4UEJ - chains A and B; structure by X-ray diffraction, 1.74 A resolution.

[Chain A (and B)]
Molecule: Galactitol-1-phosphate 5-dehydrogenase
Organism: Escherichia coli
Notes: EC 1.1.1.251; chain B of this document is another copy of the same molecule, construct and numbering; everything in this record applies to it too
UniProtKB: P0A9S3 (GATD_ECOLI); numbering as in UniProt (aligned over 1-346)
Amino-acid sequence (346 residues; each row starts with the number of its first residue):
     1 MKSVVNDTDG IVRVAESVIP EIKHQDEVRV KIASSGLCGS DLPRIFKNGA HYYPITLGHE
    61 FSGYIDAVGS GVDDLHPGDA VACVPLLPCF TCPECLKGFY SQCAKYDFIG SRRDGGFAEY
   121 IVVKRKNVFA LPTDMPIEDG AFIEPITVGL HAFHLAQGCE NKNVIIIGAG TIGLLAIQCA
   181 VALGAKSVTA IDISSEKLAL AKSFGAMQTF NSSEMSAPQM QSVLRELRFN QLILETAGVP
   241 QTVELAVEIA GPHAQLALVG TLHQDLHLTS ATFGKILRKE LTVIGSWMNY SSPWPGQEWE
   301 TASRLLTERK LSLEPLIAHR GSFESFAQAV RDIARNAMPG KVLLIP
Metal / ion sites: Zn2+ site 1: Cys-38, His-59 (together with glycerol); Zn2+ site 2: Cys-89, Cys-92, Cys-95, Cys-103; Zn2+ site 3: His-267 (shared with His-267(B) of chain B)
Swiss-Prot annotation at these positions:
  - binding site (Zn(2+)): Cys-38, His-59, Cys-89, Cys-92, Cys-95, Cys-103, Glu-144

[Interface between chain A and chain B]
Residue-residue contacts (87):
  Pro-93(A) / Arg-228(B)
  Pro-93(A) / Phe-229(B)  hydrophobic
  Glu-94(A) / Arg-228(B)  salt bridge
  Glu-94(A) / Phe-229(B)
  Glu-94(A) / Pro-252(B)
  Lys-97(A) / Phe-229(B)
  Phe-99(A) / Phe-229(B)  hydrophobic
  Phe-99(A) / His-253(B)
  Gln-102(A) / His-253(B)  hydrogen bond
  Gln-102(A) / Arg-278(B)  hydrogen bond (side chain-backbone)
  Gln-102(A) / Lys-279(B)
  Gln-102(A) / Glu-280(B)  hydrogen bond
  His-151(A) / Glu-280(B)  salt bridge
  Leu-155(A) / Glu-280(B)
  Arg-228(A) / Pro-93(B)
  Arg-228(A) / Glu-94(B)  salt bridge
  Phe-229(A) / Pro-93(B)  hydrophobic
  Phe-229(A) / Glu-94(B)
  Phe-229(A) / Lys-97(B)
  Val-243(A) / Phe-273(B)  hydrophobic
  Pro-252(A) / Glu-94(B)
  His-253(A) / Phe-99(B)
  His-253(A) / Gln-102(B)  hydrogen bond
  Leu-258(A) / Phe-273(B)  hydrophobic
  Leu-258(A) / Leu-277(B)
  Val-259(A) / Leu-277(B)
  Gly-260(A) / Phe-273(B)
  Gly-260(A) / Leu-277(B)
  Leu-262(A) / Ser-270(B)
  Leu-262(A) / Phe-273(B)  hydrophobic
  Gln-264(A) / Ser-270(B)
  Asp-265(A) / His-267(B)  salt bridge
  Asp-265(A) / Leu-268(B)
  Asp-265(A) / Thr-269(B)
  Asp-265(A) / Ser-270(B)  hydrogen bond (side chain-backbone)
  Leu-266(A) / Leu-266(B)
  Leu-266(A) / His-267(B)
  Leu-266(A) / Leu-268(B)  hydrogen bond (backbone-backbone)
  Leu-266(A) / Phe-273(B)  hydrophobic
  His-267(A) / Asp-265(B)  salt bridge
  His-267(A) / Leu-266(B)
  His-267(A) / His-267(B)  hydrogen bond
  Leu-268(A) / Asp-265(B)
  Leu-268(A) / Leu-266(B)  hydrogen bond (backbone-backbone)
  Thr-269(A) / Asp-265(B)
  Ser-270(A) / Leu-262(B)
  Ser-270(A) / Gln-264(B)
  Ser-270(A) / Asp-265(B)  hydrogen bond (backbone-side chain)
  Phe-273(A) / Val-243(B)  hydrophobic
  Phe-273(A) / Leu-258(B)  hydrophobic
  Phe-273(A) / Gly-260(B)
  Phe-273(A) / Leu-262(B)  hydrophobic
  Phe-273(A) / Leu-266(B)  hydrophobic
  Ile-276(A) / Gly-285(B)
  Leu-277(A) / Leu-258(B)
  Leu-277(A) / Val-259(B)
  Leu-277(A) / Gly-260(B)
  Leu-277(A) / Gly-285(B)
  Leu-277(A) / Ser-286(B)
  Leu-277(A) / Trp-287(B)
  Arg-278(A) / Gln-102(B)  hydrogen bond (backbone-side chain)
  Arg-278(A) / Trp-287(B)
  Lys-279(A) / Gln-102(B)
  Glu-280(A) / Gln-102(B)
  Glu-280(A) / His-151(B)  salt bridge
  Glu-280(A) / Leu-155(B)
  Glu-280(A) / Gly-285(B)
  Glu-280(A) / Ser-286(B)
  Glu-280(A) / Trp-287(B)  hydrogen bond (side chain-backbone)
  Leu-281(A) / Val-283(B)
  Leu-281(A) / Ile-284(B)
  Leu-281(A) / Gly-285(B)  hydrogen bond (backbone-backbone)
  Thr-282(A) / Thr-282(B)
  Thr-282(A) / Val-283(B)
  Val-283(A) / Leu-281(B)
  Val-283(A) / Thr-282(B)
  Val-283(A) / Val-283(B)  hydrogen bond (backbone-backbone)
  Ile-284(A) / Leu-281(B)
  Gly-285(A) / Ile-276(B)
  Gly-285(A) / Leu-277(B)
  Gly-285(A) / Glu-280(B)
  Gly-285(A) / Leu-281(B)  hydrogen bond (backbone-backbone)
  Ser-286(A) / Leu-277(B)
  Ser-286(A) / Glu-280(B)
  Trp-287(A) / Leu-277(B)
  Trp-287(A) / Arg-278(B)
  Trp-287(A) / Glu-280(B)  hydrogen bond (backbone-side chain)
Interface residues without a listed pair, chain A (40 interface residues in all): Ser-101, Asn-230, Thr-261, His-263
Interface residues without a listed pair, chain B (40 interface residues in all): Ser-101, Asn-230, Thr-261, His-263

[Overview]
Chain A and chain B each contribute 40 residues to their interface; the contacts include 15 hydrogen bonds and
6 salt bridges. Polar contacts include Glu-94(A)/Arg-228(B), His-151(A)/Glu-280(B) and Asp-265(A)/His-267(B).
Cys-38(A) and His-59(A) coordinate Zn2+ site 1. UniProt lists 7 Zn2+-binding residues on chain A.
Both chains are Galactitol-1-phosphate 5-dehydrogenase (Escherichia coli). Entry 4UEJ (Closed state of
galactitol-1-phosphate 5-dehydrogenase from E. coli in complex with glycerol) was determined by X-ray
diffraction together with 4UEK and 4UEO from the same study.
